Entry 6V18 (X-ray diffraction, 2.35 A resolution); this record covers chains A and C of the 5 polymer chains in the assembly.

Chain A:
Molecule: HLA class II histocompatibility antigen, DR alpha chain
From: Homo sapiens
UniProt: P01903 (DRA_HUMAN); residues 1-181 here correspond to UniProt positions 26-206 (UniProt number = residue number + 25)
Chain sequence (189 residues; numbered 1 to 189; the number before each row is that of its first residue):
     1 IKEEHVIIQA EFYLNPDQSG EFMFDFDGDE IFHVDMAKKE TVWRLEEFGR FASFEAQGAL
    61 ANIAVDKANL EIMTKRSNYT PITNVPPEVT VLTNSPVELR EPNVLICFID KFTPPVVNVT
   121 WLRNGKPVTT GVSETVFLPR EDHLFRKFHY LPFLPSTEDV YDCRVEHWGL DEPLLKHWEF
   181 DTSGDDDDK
Disordered / not traced: 1, 181-189
Sequence notes: expression tag (182-189)
Disulfide bonds: Cys-107/Cys-163
Glycans and other covalent adducts: N-acetylglucosamine (NAG) linked to Asn-118
Curated features (UniProtKB/Swiss-Prot):
  - region: Glu-179 to Asp-181 (Connecting peptide)
  - site: Gln-9 (Self- and pathogen-derived peptide antigen), Gly-49 (Self-peptide antigen), Phe-51 (Self- and pathogen-derived peptide antigen), Ala-52 (Self-peptide antigen), Ser-53 (Self- and pathogen-derived peptide antigen), Glu-55 (Pathogen-derived peptide antigen), Asn-62 (Self- and pathogen-derived peptide antigen), Asn-69 (Pathogen-derived peptide antigen), Arg-76 (Self- and pathogen-derived peptide antigen)
  - glycosylation (N-linked (GlcNAc...) asparagine): Asn-78, Asn-118

Chain C:
Molecule: Fibrinogen beta
Chain sequence (13 residues; numbered 69 to 81; the number before each row is that of its first residue):
    69 GGYRARPAKA AAT
Modified / non-standard residues: Arg-74 (citrulline; CIR)

How chain A and chain C interact:
Contacting residue pairs (26):
  Gln-9(A) with Ala-73(C); Arg-74(C), hydrogen bond (side chain-backbone)
  Ile-31(A) with Tyr-71(C)
  Phe-32(A) with Tyr-71(C), hydrophobic
  Trp-43(A) with Tyr-71(C), hydrophobic
  Phe-51(A) with Gly-69(C)
  Ala-52(A) with Gly-69(C); Tyr-71(C), hydrophobic
  Ser-53(A) with Gly-69(C), hydrogen bond (backbone-backbone); Gly-70(C); Tyr-71(C), hydrogen bond (backbone-backbone)
  Phe-54(A) with Tyr-71(C); Ala-73(C), hydrophobic
  Asn-62(A) with Arg-74(C), hydrogen bond (side chain-backbone); Pro-75(C); Ala-76(C), hydrogen bond (side chain-backbone)
  Val-65(A) with Ala-76(C); Lys-77(C); Ala-78(C)
  Asp-66(A) with Ala-76(C)
  Asn-69(A) with Lys-77(C), hydrogen bond (side chain-backbone); Ala-78(C); Ala-79(C), hydrogen bond (side chain-backbone)
  Ile-72(A) with Ala-80(C)
  Arg-76(A) with Ala-79(C); Ala-80(C), hydrogen bond (side chain-backbone)
Also at the interface, not in a pair above, chain A (17 interface residues in all): Glu-11, Phe-22, Phe-24
Also at the interface, not in a pair above, chain C (13 interface residues in all): Arg-72, Thr-81

Summary:
17 residues of chain A face 13 of chain C across their interface; the contacts include 8 hydrogen bonds. Among
the polar pairs are Gln-9(A)/Arg-74(C), Asn-62(A)/Arg-74(C) and Asn-62(A)/Ala-76(C). Covalently linked
N-acetylglucosamine: at Asn-118(A).
Here chain A is HLA class II histocompatibility antigen, DR alpha chain (Homo sapiens) and chain C is
Fibrinogen beta. Entry 6V18 (immune receptor complex) was determined by X-ray diffraction together with 6V0Y,
6V13, 6V15, 6V19 and 6V1A from the same study.
